Entry 3GTG (X-ray diffraction, 3.78 A resolution); this record covers chains C and K of the 13 polymer chains in the assembly.

# Chain C
Molecule: DNA-directed RNA polymerase II subunit RPB3
From: Saccharomyces cerevisiae
Notes: fragment: DNA-directed RNA polymerase II 45 kDa polypeptide
UniProtKB: P16370 (RPB3_YEAST); residues 1-318 here = UniProt positions 1-318
Amino-acid sequence (318 residues; each row starts with the number of its first residue):
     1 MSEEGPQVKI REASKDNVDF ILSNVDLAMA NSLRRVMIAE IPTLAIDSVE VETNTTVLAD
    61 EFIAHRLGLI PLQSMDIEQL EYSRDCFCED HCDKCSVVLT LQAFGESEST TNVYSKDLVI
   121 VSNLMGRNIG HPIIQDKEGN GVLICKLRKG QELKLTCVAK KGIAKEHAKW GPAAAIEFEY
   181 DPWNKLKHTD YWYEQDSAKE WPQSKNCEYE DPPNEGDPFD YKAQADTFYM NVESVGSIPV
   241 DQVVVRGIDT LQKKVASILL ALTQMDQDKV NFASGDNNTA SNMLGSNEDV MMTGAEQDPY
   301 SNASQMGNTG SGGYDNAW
Disordered / not traced: 1, 273-318
Bound ions: Zn2+: Cys86, Cys88, Cys92, Cys95
Swiss-Prot annotation at these positions:
  - binding site (Zn(2+)): Cys86, Cys88, Cys92, Cys95
  - modified residue: Ser2 (N-acetylserine)
  - natural variant: Ala30 (A30D: In mutant RPB3-1)
  - mutagenesis: Lys9 (K9E: Transcript termination readthrough)

# Chain K
Molecule: DNA-directed RNA polymerase II subunit RPB11
From: Saccharomyces cerevisiae
Notes: fragment: DNA-directed RNA polymerase II 13.6 kDa polypeptide
UniProtKB: P38902 (RPB11_YEAST); residue numbers follow UniProt; this construct covers 1-120
Amino-acid sequence (120 residues; each row starts with the number of its first residue):
     1 MNAPDRFELF LLGEGESKLK IDPDTKAPNA VVITFEKEDH TLGNLIRAEL LNDRKVLFAA
    61 YKVEHPFFAR FKLRIQTTEG YDPKDALKNA CNSIINKLGA LKTNFETEWN LQTLAADDAF
Disordered / not traced: 115-120
Swiss-Prot annotation at these positions:
  - mutagenesis: Glu108 (E108G/V: Transcript termination readthrough; E108K: Transcript termination readthrough. Lethal), Leu111 (L111P: Transcript termination readthrough), Leu114 (L114P: Transcript termination readthrough)

# How chain C and chain K interact
Residue-residue contacts (64; chain C residue first):
  Ser2(C) with Asn104(K)
  Glu3(C) with Asn104(K)
  Glu4(C) with Ala100(K)
  Pro6(C) with Lys97(K); Leu101(K), hydrophobic; Asn104(K)
  Gln7(C) with Asn104(K)
  Val8(C) with Leu101(K), hydrophobic; Phe105(K), hydrophobic; Glu108(K)
  Ile10(C) with Glu108(K); Gln112(K)
  Arg11(C) with Gln112(K)
  Ala13(C) with Thr113(K); Leu114(K)
  Lys15(C) with Leu114(K)
  Asp26(C) with Ala48(K)
  Ala28(C) with Asn44(K); Leu45(K); Ala48(K), hydrophobic
  Met29(C) with Leu45(K), hydrophobic; Glu49(K); Leu98(K), hydrophobic
  Asn31(C) with Asn44(K)
  Ser32(C) with His40(K), hydrogen bond (side chain-backbone); Thr41(K), hydrogen bond (side chain-backbone); Leu45(K)
  Arg35(C) with Asp39(K), salt bridge; His40(K); Thr41(K), hydrogen bond
  Val36(C) with Thr41(K)
  Glu40(C) with Thr41(K), hydrogen bond
  Arg84(C) with Phe10(K); Leu11(K)
  Ile163(C) with Phe10(K), hydrophobic
  Lys165(C) with Arg6(K), hydrogen bond (backbone-side chain); Asp39(K), salt bridge
  Glu166(C) with Arg6(K), hydrogen bond (backbone-side chain); Phe7(K); Phe10(K)
  His167(C) with Arg6(K)
  Val240(C) with Trp109(K), hydrophobic
  Asp241(C) with Phe105(K); Trp109(K)
  Val244(C) with Phe105(K), hydrophobic
  Val245(C) with Lys102(K); Phe105(K), hydrophobic
  Ile248(C) with Leu98(K); Leu101(K), hydrophobic
  Leu251(C) with Leu98(K), hydrophobic
  Gln252(C) with Ile95(K); Leu98(K); Gly99(K)
  Lys254(C) with Glu38(K), salt bridge
  Val255(C) with Ile94(K), hydrophobic
  Ile258(C) with Lys18(K); Phe35(K), hydrophobic; Leu42(K), hydrophobic
  Leu259(C) with Cys91(K), hydrophobic; Asn92(K)
  Leu262(C) with Leu87(K), hydrophobic; Lys88(K)
  Met265(C) with Leu19(K)
  Asp266(C) with Lys88(K), salt bridge
Other interface residues (no listed pair), chain C (46 interface residues in all): Lys9, Glu12, Ser14, Val18, Leu33, Ala164, Asp249, Ala256, Thr263
Other interface residues (no listed pair), chain K (37 interface residues in all): Asn52, Glu106

# In short
46 residues of chain C face 37 of chain K across their interface, with 6 hydrogen bonds and 4 salt bridges.
Polar contacts include Arg35(C)-Asp39(K), Lys165(C)-Asp39(K) and Lys254(C)-Glu38(K).
Here chain C is DNA-directed RNA polymerase II subunit RPB3 and chain K is DNA-directed RNA polymerase II
subunit RPB11, both from Saccharomyces cerevisiae. Entry 3GTG (Backtracked RNA polymerase II complex with
12mer RNA) was determined by X-ray diffraction (same publication as 3GTJ, 3GTK, 3GTL, 3GTM, 3GTO, 3GTP and
3GTQ).
